1LPH - chains A and B; structure by X-ray diffraction, 2.30 A resolution.

[Chain A]
Molecule: Insulin
From: Homo sapiens
Notes: engineered mutation(s): CHAIN B, D, P28K, K29P
Reference sequence: P01308 (INS_HUMAN); residues 1-21 here correspond to UniProt positions 90-110 (UniProt number = residue number + 89)
Chain sequence (21 residues; row label = number of the first residue in the row):
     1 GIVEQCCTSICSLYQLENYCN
Cystine bridges: Cys6-Cys11

[Chain B]
Molecule: Insulin
From: Homo sapiens
Reference sequence: P01308 (INS_HUMAN); residues 1-30 here correspond to UniProt positions 25-54 (UniProt number = residue number + 24)
Chain sequence (30 residues; row label = number of the first residue in the row):
     1 FVNQHLCGSHLVEALYLVCGERGFFYTKPT
Sequence notes: engineered mutation Lys28 (Pro52 in P01308), Pro29 (Lys53 in P01308)
Bound ions: Zn2+ near His10 (its only coordinating residue here)
Reported in the primary citation:
  - conformationally variable residues: Thr27 to Thr30

[How chain A and chain B interact]
Inter-chain disulfides: Cys7(A)-Cys7(B), Cys20(A)-Cys19(B)
Residue-residue contacts (31; chain A residue first):
  Ile2(A) with Leu11(B), hydrophobic; Leu15(B), hydrophobic; Tyr26(B), hydrophobic
  Val3(A) with Tyr26(B)
  Glu4(A) with Thr30(B)
  Cys6(A) with His5(B); Leu6(B), hydrogen bond (backbone-backbone)
  Cys7(A) with His5(B), hydrogen bond (backbone-side chain); Leu6(B); Cys7(B), disulfide
  Thr8(A) with His5(B)
  Ser9(A) with His5(B), hydrogen bond (backbone-side chain)
  Ile10(A) with Asn3(B); Gln4(B); His5(B)
  Cys11(A) with Asn3(B)
  Leu16(A) with Phe1(B), hydrophobic; Leu15(B); Val18(B), hydrophobic
  Glu17(A) with Val18(B)
  Asn18(A) with Phe25(B)
  Tyr19(A) with Phe24(B); Phe25(B), hydrogen bond (backbone-backbone)
  Cys20(A) with Cys19(B), disulfide; Arg22(B); Gly23(B); Phe25(B)
  Asn21(A) with Arg22(B), hydrogen bond (backbone-side chain); Gly23(B), hydrogen bond (backbone-backbone); Phe24(B); Phe25(B)
Interface residues without a listed pair, chain A (16 interface residues in all): Leu13
Interface residues without a listed pair, chain B (18 interface residues in all): Val2, Ala14

[In short]
Chain A and chain B form an interface of 16 and 18 residues respectively; the contacts include 2 disulfide
bonds and 6 hydrogen bonds. Polar contacts include Cys7(A)-His5(B), Ser9(A)-His5(B) and Asn21(A)-Arg22(B).
From the paper: conformational variability at Thr27(B).
Here chain A is Insulin and chain B is Insulin, both from Homo sapiens. Entry 1LPH (Lys(b28)pro(b29)-human
insulin) was determined by X-ray diffraction.
